9N5D - chains A and I of the 13 polymer chains in the assembly; structure by X-ray diffraction, 3.35 A resolution.

Chain A:
Name: DNA-directed RNA polymerase II subunit RPB1
Organism: Saccharomyces cerevisiae S288C
Notes: EC 2.7.7.6
UniProtKB: P04050 (RPB1_YEAST); numbering as in UniProt (aligned over 1-1733)
Chain sequence (1733 residues; row label = number of the first residue in the row):
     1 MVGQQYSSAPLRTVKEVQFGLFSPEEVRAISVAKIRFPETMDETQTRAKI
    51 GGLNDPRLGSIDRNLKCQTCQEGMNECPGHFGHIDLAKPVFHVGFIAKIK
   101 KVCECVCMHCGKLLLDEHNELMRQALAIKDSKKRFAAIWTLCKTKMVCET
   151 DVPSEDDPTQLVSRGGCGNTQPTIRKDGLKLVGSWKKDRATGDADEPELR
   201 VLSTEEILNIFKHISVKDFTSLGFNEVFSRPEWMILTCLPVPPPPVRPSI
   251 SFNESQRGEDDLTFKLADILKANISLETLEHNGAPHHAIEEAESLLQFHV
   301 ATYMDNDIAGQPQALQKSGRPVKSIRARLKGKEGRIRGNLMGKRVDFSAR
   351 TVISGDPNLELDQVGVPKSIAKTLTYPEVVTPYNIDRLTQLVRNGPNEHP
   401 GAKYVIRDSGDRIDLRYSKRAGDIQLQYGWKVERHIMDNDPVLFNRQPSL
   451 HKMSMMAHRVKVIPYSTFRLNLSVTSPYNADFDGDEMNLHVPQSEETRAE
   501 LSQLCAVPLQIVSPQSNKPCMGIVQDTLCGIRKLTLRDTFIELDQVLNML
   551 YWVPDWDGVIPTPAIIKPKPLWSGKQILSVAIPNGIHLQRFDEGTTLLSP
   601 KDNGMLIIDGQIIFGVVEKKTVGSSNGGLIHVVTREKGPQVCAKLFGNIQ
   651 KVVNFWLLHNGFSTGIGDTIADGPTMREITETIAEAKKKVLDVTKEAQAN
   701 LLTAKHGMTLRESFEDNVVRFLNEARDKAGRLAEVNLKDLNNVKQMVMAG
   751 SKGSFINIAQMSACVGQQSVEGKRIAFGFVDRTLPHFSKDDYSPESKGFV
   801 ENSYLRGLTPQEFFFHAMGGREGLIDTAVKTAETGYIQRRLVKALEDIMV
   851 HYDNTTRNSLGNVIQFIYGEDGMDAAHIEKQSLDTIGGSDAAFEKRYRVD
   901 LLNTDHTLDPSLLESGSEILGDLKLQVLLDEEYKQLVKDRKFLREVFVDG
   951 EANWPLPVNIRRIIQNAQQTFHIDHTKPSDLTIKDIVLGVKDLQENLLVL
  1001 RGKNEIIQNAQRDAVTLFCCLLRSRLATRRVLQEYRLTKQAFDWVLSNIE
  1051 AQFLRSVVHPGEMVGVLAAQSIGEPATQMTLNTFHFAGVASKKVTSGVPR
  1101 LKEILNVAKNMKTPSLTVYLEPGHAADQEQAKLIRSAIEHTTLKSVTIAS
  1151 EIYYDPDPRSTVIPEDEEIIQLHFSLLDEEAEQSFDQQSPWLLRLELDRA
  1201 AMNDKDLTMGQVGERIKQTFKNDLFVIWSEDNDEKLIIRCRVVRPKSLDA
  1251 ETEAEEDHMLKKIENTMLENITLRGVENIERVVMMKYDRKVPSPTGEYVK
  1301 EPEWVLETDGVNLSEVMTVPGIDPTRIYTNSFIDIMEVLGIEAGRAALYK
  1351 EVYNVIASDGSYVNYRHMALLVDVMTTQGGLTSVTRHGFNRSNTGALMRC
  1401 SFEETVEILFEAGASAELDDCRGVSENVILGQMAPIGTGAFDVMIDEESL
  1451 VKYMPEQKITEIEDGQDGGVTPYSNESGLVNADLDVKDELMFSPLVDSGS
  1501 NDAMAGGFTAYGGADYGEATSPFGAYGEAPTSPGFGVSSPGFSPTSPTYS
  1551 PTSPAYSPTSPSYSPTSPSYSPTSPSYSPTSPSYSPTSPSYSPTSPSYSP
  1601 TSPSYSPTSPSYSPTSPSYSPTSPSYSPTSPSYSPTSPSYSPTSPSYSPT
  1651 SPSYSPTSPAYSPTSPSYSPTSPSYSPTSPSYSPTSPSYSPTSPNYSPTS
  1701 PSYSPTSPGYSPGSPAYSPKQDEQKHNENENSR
Disordered / not traced: 1-2, 154-160, 187-198, 250-256, 1082-1091, 1177-1186, 1244-1256, 1447-1733
Disulfide bonds: C105-C142
Metal / ion sites: Zn2+ site 1: C67, C70, C77; Zn2+ site 2: C110, C167; Mg2+: D483, D485
Curated features (UniProtKB/Swiss-Prot):
  - region: P248 to D260 (Lid loop), N306 to K323 (Rudder loop), P810 to E822 (Bridging helix)
  - binding site (Zn(2+)): C67, C70, C77, H80, C107, C110, C148, C167
  - binding site (Mg(2+)): D481, D483, D485
  - modified residue: T1471 (Phosphothreonine)
  - cross-link (Glycyl lysine isopeptide (Lys-Gly)): K695 (interchain with G-Cter in ubiquitin), K1246 (interchain with G-Cter in ubiquitin), K1350 (interchain with G-Cter in ubiquitin)
  - natural variant: S1653 to P1659 (deletion: In strain: A364A)
  - mutagenesis: K1246 (K1246R: Impairs ubiquitination during transcription stress)

Chain I:
Name: DNA-directed RNA polymerase II subunit RPB9
Organism: Saccharomyces cerevisiae S288C
UniProtKB: P27999 (RPB9_YEAST); residues 1-122 here = UniProt positions 1-122
Chain sequence (122 residues; numbered 1 to 122; the number before each row is that of its first residue):
     1 MTTFRFCRDCNNMLYPREDKENNRLLFECRTCSYVEEAGSPLVYRHELIT
    51 NIGETAGVVQDIGSDPTLPRSDRECPKCHSRENVFFQSQQRRKDTSMVLF
   101 FVCLSCSHIFTSDQKNKRTQFS
Disordered / not traced: 1, 120-122
Metal / ion sites: Zn2+ site 1: C7, C10, C29, C32; Zn2+ site 2: C75, C78, C106
Curated features (UniProtKB/Swiss-Prot):
  - zinc finger: C7 to C32 (C4-type), S71 to T111 (TFIIS-type)
  - binding site (Zn(2+)): C7, C10, C29, C32, C75, C78, C103, C106
  - modified residue: S40 (Phosphoserine)

Interface between chain A and chain I:
Residue-residue contacts (57; chain A residue first):
  Q698(A) with M97(I); V98(I); L99(I); S112(I), hydrogen bond (backbone-side chain); D113(I)
  A699(A) with D113(I); Q114(I)
  N700(A) with V98(I); D113(I); K115(I), hydrogen bond (backbone-side chain)
  L701(A) with K115(I), hydrogen bond (backbone-side chain)
  L702(A) with K115(I)
  T709(A) with K93(I)
  R711(A) with Q87(I), hydrogen bond; T95(I), hydrogen bond (side chain-backbone); S96(I), hydrogen bond (side chain-backbone); M97(I), hydrogen bond
  F714(A) with M97(I), hydrophobic
  R782(A) with T67(I)
  S788(A) with T67(I); P69(I)
  K789(A) with T67(I), hydrogen bond (backbone-backbone); L68(I); P69(I)
  D790(A) with F86(I); Q87(I), hydrogen bond (side chain-backbone)
  Y792(A) with Q87(I), hydrogen bond
  K1144(A) with L48(I)
  T1147(A) with L48(I); I49(I)
  I1148(A) with E47(I); L48(I), hydrogen bond (backbone-backbone); I49(I), hydrogen bond (backbone-backbone)
  A1149(A) with R45(I); H46(I)
  S1150(A) with Y44(I); R45(I); H46(I), hydrogen bond (backbone-backbone)
  E1151(A) with Y44(I); R45(I), salt bridge
  I1152(A) with L42(I); V43(I), hydrogen bond (backbone-backbone); Y44(I), hydrogen bond (backbone-backbone)
  Y1153(A) with P41(I); L42(I), hydrophobic
  Y1154(A) with E18(I), hydrogen bond; N23(I), hydrogen bond (side chain-backbone); R24(I); L25(I), hydrophobic; P41(I), hydrogen bond (backbone-backbone)
  P1156(A) with N23(I)
  P1190(A) with E18(I)
  W1191(A) with L25(I), hydrophobic; V43(I), hydrophobic
  K1261(A) with Y44(I)
  E1264(A) with H46(I), salt bridge
  L1268(A) with L48(I), hydrophobic
Interface residues without a listed pair, chain A (31 interface residues in all): A697, V1162, D1257
Interface residues without a listed pair, chain I (31 interface residues in all): P16, R91, R92

In short:
The chain A/chain I interface involves 31 residues from each chain; the contacts include 18 hydrogen bonds and
2 salt bridges. Among the polar pairs are E1151(A)-R45(I), E1264(A)-H46(I) and Q698(A)-S112(I).
Chain A is DNA-directed RNA polymerase II subunit RPB1 and chain I is DNA-directed RNA polymerase II subunit
RPB9, both from Saccharomyces cerevisiae S288C; the structure, RNA polymerase II elongation complex with
8-oxoG at +1 site, CMP added, was determined by X-ray diffraction, deposited together with 9N5B, 9N5C, 9N5E,
9N5F and 9N5G.
